PDB entry 6VWY | X-ray diffraction, 1.83 A resolution | chains A and B

Chain A (and B):
Molecule: Carbon monoxide dehydrogenase
Organism: Desulfovibrio vulgaris (strain Hildenborough / ATCC 29579 / DSM 644 / NCIMB 8303)
Notes: EC 1.2.7.4; chain B of this document is another copy of the same molecule, construct and numbering; everything in this record applies to it too
UniProtKB: Q72A99 (Q72A99_DESVH); residues 1-629 here = UniProt positions 1-629
Amino-acid sequence (629 residues; row label = number of the first residue in the row):
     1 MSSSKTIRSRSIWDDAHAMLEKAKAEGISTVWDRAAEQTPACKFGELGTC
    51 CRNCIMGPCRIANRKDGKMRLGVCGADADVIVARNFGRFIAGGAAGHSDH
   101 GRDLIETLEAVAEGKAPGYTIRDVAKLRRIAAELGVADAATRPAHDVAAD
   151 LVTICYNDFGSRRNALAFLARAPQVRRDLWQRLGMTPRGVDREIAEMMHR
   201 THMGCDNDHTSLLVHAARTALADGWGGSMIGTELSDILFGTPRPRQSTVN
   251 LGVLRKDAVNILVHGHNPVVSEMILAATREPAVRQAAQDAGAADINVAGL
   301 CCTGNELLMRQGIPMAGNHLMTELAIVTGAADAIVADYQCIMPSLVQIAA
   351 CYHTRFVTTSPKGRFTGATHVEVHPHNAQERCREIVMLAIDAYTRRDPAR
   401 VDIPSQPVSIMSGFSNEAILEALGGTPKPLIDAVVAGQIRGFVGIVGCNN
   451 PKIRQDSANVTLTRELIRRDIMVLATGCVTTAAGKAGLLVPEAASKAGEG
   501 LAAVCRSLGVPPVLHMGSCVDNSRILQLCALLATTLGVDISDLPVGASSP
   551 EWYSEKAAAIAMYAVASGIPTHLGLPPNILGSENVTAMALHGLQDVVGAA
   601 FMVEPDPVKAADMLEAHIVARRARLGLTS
Disordered / not traced: 1-3 (chain B: 1-3, 629)
Sequence notes: engineered mutation Gly45 (Cys in Q72A99), Cys50 (Thr in Q72A99)
Ion coordination: 4Fe-4S cluster Fe site 1: Cys42, Cys50 (shared with Cys42(B), Cys50(B) of chain B); 4Fe-4S cluster Fe site 2: Cys51, Cys54, Cys59, Cys74; fe(4)-ni(1)-S(4) cluster Fe: His266, Cys302, Cys340, Cys448, Cys478, Cys519; Fe(4)-Ni(1)-S(4) cluster, oxidized Ni: His266, Cys301, Cys302, Cys340, Cys448, Cys478
Ligand contacts:
  - Fe(4)-Ni(1)-S(4) cluster, oxidized / fe(4)-ni(1)-S(4) cluster: His266, Cys301, Cys302, Asn305, His319, Cys340, Gly447, Cys448, Gly477, Cys478, Cys519, Tyr553, Ser554, Lys556, Ala557
  - 4Fe-4S cluster (SF4), molecule 1: Cys42, Phe44, Gly45, Cys50, Arg52, Arg60
  - 4Fe-4S cluster (SF4), molecule 2: Cys51, Arg52, Asn53, Cys54, Met56, Gly57, Cys59, Gly72, Val73, Cys74, Ala76, Ile81, Arg84, Met203
From the paper describing this entry:
  - 4Fe-4S cluster coordination: Cys42
  - conformationally variable residues (order/disorder transition): Cys42
  - mutagenesis - C45G/T50C: unchanged catalytic activity on NiCl2
  - mutagenesis - C45G/T50C: unchanged catalytic activity on short-term exposure to O2
  - mutagenesis - C45G/T50C: decreased catalytic activity on aerobic purification
  - mutagenesis - C45G/T50C: decreased catalytic activity on air
  - mutagenesis - C45G/T50C: decreased catalytic activity on long-term O2 exposure

Chain A / chain B interface:
Pairs across the interface (203):
  Val31(A) - Val73(B)  hydrophobic
  Arg34(A) - Gly72(B)  hydrogen bond (side chain-backbone)
  Arg34(A) - Val73(B)  hydrogen bond (side chain-backbone)
  Arg34(A) - Cys74(B)
  Arg34(A) - Gly75(B)
  Ala35(A) - Val73(B)  hydrophobic
  Glu37(A) - Lys68(B)
  Glu37(A) - Met69(B)  hydrogen bond (side chain-backbone)
  Gln38(A) - Cys59(B)
  Gln38(A) - Arg60(B)  hydrogen bond (side chain-backbone)
  Gln38(A) - Met69(B)
  Gln38(A) - Leu71(B)  hydrogen bond (side chain-backbone)
  Gln38(A) - Val73(B)
  Pro40(A) - Arg60(B)
  Ala41(A) - Pro58(B)
  Cys42(A) - Arg60(B)
  Gly45(A) - Arg52(B)
  Gly45(A) - Pro58(B)
  Glu46(A) - Pro58(B)
  Cys50(A) - Arg52(B)  hydrogen bond (backbone-side chain)
  Arg52(A) - Gly45(B)
  Arg52(A) - Cys50(B)  hydrogen bond (side chain-backbone)
  Arg52(A) - Arg52(B)
  Arg52(A) - Asn85(B)
  Arg52(A) - Phe89(B)
  Asn53(A) - Phe89(B)
  Asn53(A) - Glu555(B)
  Cys54(A) - Phe89(B)  hydrophobic
  Cys54(A) - Tyr553(B)
  Ile55(A) - Asn450(B)  hydrogen bond (backbone-side chain)
  Ile55(A) - Lys452(B)  hydrogen bond (backbone-side chain)
  Ile55(A) - Trp552(B)
  Ile55(A) - Tyr553(B)  hydrogen bond (backbone-backbone)
  Ile55(A) - Leu575(B)  hydrophobic
  Ile55(A) - Asn578(B)
  Met56(A) - His319(B)  hydrogen bond
  Met56(A) - Pro451(B)
  Met56(A) - Lys452(B)  hydrogen bond (backbone-side chain)
  Met56(A) - Tyr553(B)  hydrophobic
  Gly57(A) - Lys452(B)  hydrogen bond (backbone-side chain)
  Pro58(A) - Ala41(B)
  Pro58(A) - Gly45(B)
  Pro58(A) - Glu46(B)
  Cys59(A) - Gln38(B)
  Arg60(A) - Gln38(B)  hydrogen bond (backbone-side chain)
  Arg60(A) - Pro40(B)  hydrogen bond (side chain-backbone)
  Arg60(A) - Cys42(B)
  Lys68(A) - Glu37(B)
  Met69(A) - Glu37(B)  hydrogen bond (backbone-side chain)
  Met69(A) - Gln38(B)
  Leu71(A) - Gln38(B)  hydrogen bond (backbone-side chain)
  Gly72(A) - Arg34(B)  hydrogen bond (backbone-side chain)
  Val73(A) - Val31(B)  hydrophobic
  Val73(A) - Arg34(B)  hydrogen bond (backbone-side chain)
  Val73(A) - Ala35(B)  hydrophobic
  Val73(A) - Gln38(B)
  Cys74(A) - Arg34(B)
  Cys74(A) - Met342(B)
  Cys74(A) - Pro343(B)
  Cys74(A) - Ser344(B)
  Gly75(A) - Arg34(B)
  Gly75(A) - Pro343(B)
  Ala76(A) - Pro343(B)
  Asn85(A) - Arg52(B)
  Arg88(A) - Gly92(B)
  Arg88(A) - Met198(B)
  Arg88(A) - Glu555(B)  salt bridge
  Phe89(A) - Arg52(B)
  Phe89(A) - Asn53(B)
  Phe89(A) - Cys54(B)  hydrophobic
  Gly92(A) - Arg88(B)
  Gly92(A) - Met198(B)
  Gly92(A) - His202(B)
  Ala95(A) - Ala195(B)
  Ala95(A) - Met198(B)  hydrophobic
  Ala95(A) - His199(B)
  Gly96(A) - His199(B)
  Asp99(A) - Glu196(B)
  Asp99(A) - His199(B)  salt bridge
  Arg102(A) - Ser161(B)  hydrogen bond
  Arg102(A) - Arg192(B)
  Arg102(A) - Ala195(B)
  Glu106(A) - Arg192(B)  salt bridge
  Glu109(A) - Arg162(B)  salt bridge
  Val152(A) - Arg162(B)
  Thr153(A) - Arg162(B)  hydrogen bond
  Tyr156(A) - Ser161(B)
  Tyr156(A) - Arg162(B)
  Phe159(A) - Phe159(B)
  Phe159(A) - Gly160(B)
  Phe159(A) - Ser161(B)
  Gly160(A) - Phe159(B)
  Ser161(A) - Arg102(B)  hydrogen bond
  Ser161(A) - Tyr156(B)
  Ser161(A) - Phe159(B)
  Arg162(A) - Glu109(B)  salt bridge
  Arg162(A) - Val152(B)
  Arg162(A) - Thr153(B)  hydrogen bond
  Arg162(A) - Tyr156(B)
  Asp191(A) - Asp191(B)
  Asp191(A) - Arg192(B)
  Asp191(A) - Ala195(B)
  Arg192(A) - Arg102(B)
  Arg192(A) - Glu106(B)  salt bridge
  Arg192(A) - Asp191(B)
  Ala195(A) - Ala95(B)
  Ala195(A) - Arg102(B)
  Ala195(A) - Asp191(B)
  Glu196(A) - Asp99(B)
  Met198(A) - Arg88(B)
  Met198(A) - Gly92(B)
  Met198(A) - Ala95(B)  hydrophobic
  Met198(A) - Met198(B)  hydrophobic
  His199(A) - Ala95(B)
  His199(A) - Gly96(B)
  His199(A) - Asp99(B)  salt bridge
  His199(A) - Tyr338(B)
  His199(A) - Gln339(B)  hydrogen bond
  His199(A) - Lys362(B)
  Arg200(A) - Pro361(B)  hydrogen bond (side chain-backbone)
  Arg200(A) - Lys362(B)
  His202(A) - Gly92(B)
  His202(A) - Ser554(B)
  His202(A) - Glu555(B)
  His202(A) - Lys556(B)  hydrogen bond (side chain-backbone)
  Met203(A) - His319(B)
  Met203(A) - Gln339(B)
  Met203(A) - Cys340(B)  hydrogen bond (backbone-backbone)
  Met203(A) - Met342(B)  hydrophobic
  Met203(A) - Tyr553(B)
  Gly204(A) - Tyr338(B)
  Gly204(A) - Gln339(B)  hydrogen bond (backbone-backbone)
  Gly204(A) - Cys340(B)  hydrogen bond (backbone-backbone)
  Gly204(A) - Ile341(B)  hydrogen bond (backbone-backbone)
  Gly204(A) - Phe365(B)
  Cys205(A) - Tyr338(B)  hydrophobic
  Cys205(A) - Gln339(B)
  Cys205(A) - Lys362(B)  hydrogen bond (side chain-backbone)
  Cys205(A) - Gly363(B)
  Cys205(A) - Arg364(B)
  Cys205(A) - Phe365(B)
  Asp206(A) - Lys362(B)  hydrogen bond (backbone-backbone)
  Asp206(A) - Arg364(B)
  Asn207(A) - Pro343(B)
  Asn207(A) - Arg364(B)  hydrogen bond (backbone-backbone)
  Asn207(A) - Phe365(B)
  Asn207(A) - Thr366(B)  hydrogen bond (backbone-backbone)
  Asp208(A) - Arg364(B)  hydrogen bond (backbone-backbone)
  Asp208(A) - Thr366(B)  hydrogen bond
  Ser211(A) - Arg364(B)
  His319(A) - Met56(B)
  His319(A) - Met203(B)
  Tyr338(A) - His199(B)
  Tyr338(A) - Gly204(B)
  Tyr338(A) - Cys205(B)  hydrophobic
  Gln339(A) - His199(B)  hydrogen bond
  Gln339(A) - Met203(B)
  Gln339(A) - Gly204(B)  hydrogen bond (backbone-backbone)
  Gln339(A) - Cys205(B)
  Cys340(A) - Met203(B)  hydrogen bond (backbone-backbone)
  Cys340(A) - Gly204(B)  hydrogen bond (backbone-backbone)
  Ile341(A) - Gly204(B)  hydrogen bond (backbone-backbone)
  Met342(A) - Cys74(B)
  Met342(A) - Met203(B)  hydrophobic
  Pro343(A) - Cys74(B)
  Pro343(A) - Gly75(B)
  Pro343(A) - Ala76(B)
  Pro343(A) - Asn207(B)
  Ser344(A) - Cys74(B)  hydrogen bond (backbone-backbone)
  Pro361(A) - Arg200(B)  hydrogen bond (backbone-side chain)
  Lys362(A) - His199(B)
  Lys362(A) - Arg200(B)
  Lys362(A) - Cys205(B)
  Lys362(A) - Asp206(B)  hydrogen bond (backbone-backbone)
  Gly363(A) - Cys205(B)
  Arg364(A) - Cys205(B)
  Arg364(A) - Asp206(B)
  Arg364(A) - Asn207(B)  hydrogen bond (backbone-backbone)
  Arg364(A) - Asp208(B)  hydrogen bond (backbone-backbone)
  Arg364(A) - Ser211(B)
  Phe365(A) - Gly204(B)
  Phe365(A) - Cys205(B)
  Phe365(A) - Asn207(B)
  Thr366(A) - Asn207(B)  hydrogen bond (backbone-backbone)
  Thr366(A) - Asp208(B)  hydrogen bond
  Asn450(A) - Ile55(B)  hydrogen bond (side chain-backbone)
  Asn450(A) - Met56(B)
  Pro451(A) - Met56(B)
  Lys452(A) - Ile55(B)  hydrogen bond (side chain-backbone)
  Lys452(A) - Met56(B)  hydrogen bond (side chain-backbone)
  Lys452(A) - Gly57(B)  hydrogen bond (side chain-backbone)
  Trp552(A) - Ile55(B)
  Tyr553(A) - Cys54(B)
  Tyr553(A) - Ile55(B)  hydrogen bond (backbone-backbone)
  Tyr553(A) - Met56(B)  hydrophobic
  Tyr553(A) - Met203(B)
  Ser554(A) - His202(B)
  Glu555(A) - Asn53(B)
  Glu555(A) - Arg88(B)  salt bridge
  Glu555(A) - His202(B)
  Lys556(A) - His202(B)  hydrogen bond (backbone-side chain)
  Leu575(A) - Ile55(B)  hydrophobic
  Asn578(A) - Ile55(B)
Other interface residues (no listed pair), chain A (90 interface residues in all): Cys51, Ala91, Gly93, Ile194, His209, Pro576
Other interface residues (no listed pair), chain B (91 interface residues in all): Cys51, Ala91, Gly93, Ser98, Ile194, His209, Pro576

Summary:
90 residues of chain A face 91 of chain B across their interface, with 54 hydrogen bonds and 8 salt bridges.
Polar pairs include Arg88(A)-Glu555(B), Asp99(A)-His199(B) and Glu106(A)-Arg192(B). The paper reports that
C45G/T50C of chain A reduce catalytic activity on aerobic purification; 4Fe-4S cluster coordination by
Cys42(A).
Chain A and chain B are both Carbon monoxide dehydrogenase (Desulfovibrio vulgaris (strain Hildenborough /
ATCC 29579 / DSM 644 / NCIMB 8303)); the structure, Crystal structure of C45G/T50C D. vulgaris carbon monoxide
dehydrogenase (anaerobic), was determined by X-ray diffraction together with 6VWZ, 6VX0 and 6VX1 from the same
study.
